PDB entry 8VXL | X-ray diffraction, 2.24 A resolution | chains A and B

== Chain A (and B) ==
Protein: HTH-type transcriptional regulatory protein GabR
Organism: Bacillus subtilis
Notes: chain B of this document is another copy of the same molecule, construct and numbering; everything in this record applies to it too
Reference sequence: P94426 (GABR_BACSU); residues 104-479 here = UniProt positions 104-479
Amino-acid sequence (383 residues; numbered 103 to 485; the number before each row is that of its first residue):
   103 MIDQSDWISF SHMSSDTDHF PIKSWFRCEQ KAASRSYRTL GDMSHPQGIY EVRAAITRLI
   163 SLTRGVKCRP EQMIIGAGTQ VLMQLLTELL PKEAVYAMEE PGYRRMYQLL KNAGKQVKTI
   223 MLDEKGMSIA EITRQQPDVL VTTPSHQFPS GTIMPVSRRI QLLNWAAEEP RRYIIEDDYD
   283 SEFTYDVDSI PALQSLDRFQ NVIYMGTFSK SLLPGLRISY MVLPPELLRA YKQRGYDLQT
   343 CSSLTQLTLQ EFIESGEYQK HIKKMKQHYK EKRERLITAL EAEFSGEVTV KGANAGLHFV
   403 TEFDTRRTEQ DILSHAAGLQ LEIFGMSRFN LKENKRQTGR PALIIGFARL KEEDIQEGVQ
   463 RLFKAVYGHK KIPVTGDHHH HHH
Disordered / not traced: 103-106, 435-439, 475-485 (chain B: 435-439, 472-485)
Construct notes: initiating methionine (103); expression tag (480-485)
UniProt features mapped onto this chain:
  - modified residue: Lys312 (N6-(pyridoxal phosphate)lysine)
Ligand contacts: A1AEJ ((4S)-4-[(E)-({3-hydroxy-2-methyl-5-[(E)-2-(1H-tetrazol-5-yl)ethenyl]pyridin-4-yl}methylidene)amino]-5-phenoxypentanoic acid): His114, Met115, Ser116, Ser117, Gly180, Thr181, Tyr205, Arg207, Thr245, Phe250, Asp279, Tyr281, Thr309, Ser311, Lys312, Pro316, Arg319, Ser321, Arg430, Phe431

== Interface between chain A and chain B ==
Contacting residue pairs (68; chain A residue first):
  Met115(A) - Met145(B)  hydrophobic
  Ser116(A) - Gly143(B)
  Ser117(A) - Gly143(B)  hydrogen bond (backbone-backbone)
  Thr119(A) - Tyr139(B)  hydrogen bond (backbone-side chain)
  Thr119(A) - Gly143(B)
  Phe122(A) - Tyr139(B)  hydrogen bond (backbone-side chain)
  Ile124(A) - Tyr139(B)  hydrophobic
  Phe128(A) - Glu131(B)
  Phe128(A) - Gln132(B)
  Phe128(A) - Leu346(B)  hydrophobic
  Glu131(A) - Phe128(B)
  Glu131(A) - Glu131(B)
  Gln132(A) - Phe128(B)
  Ala135(A) - Phe128(B)  hydrophobic
  Tyr139(A) - Thr119(B)  hydrogen bond (side chain-backbone)
  Tyr139(A) - Phe122(B)
  Tyr139(A) - Ile124(B)  hydrophobic
  Leu142(A) - Pro316(B)
  Leu142(A) - Gly317(B)
  Gly143(A) - Pro316(B)
  Gly143(A) - Gly317(B)
  Ala179(A) - Thr342(B)
  Gln182(A) - Tyr338(B)
  Gln182(A) - Asp339(B)
  Gln182(A) - Leu340(B)  hydrogen bond (side chain-backbone)
  Val183(A) - Thr342(B)
  Gln186(A) - Gln186(B)
  Gln186(A) - Glu190(B)
  Glu190(A) - Gln186(B)
  Tyr205(A) - Leu340(B)
  Arg207(A) - Gly337(B)
  Arg207(A) - Tyr338(B)
  Arg207(A) - Leu340(B)
  Gln210(A) - Arg336(B)  hydrogen bond (side chain-backbone)
  Gln210(A) - Gly337(B)
  Gln210(A) - Tyr338(B)
  Leu211(A) - Tyr338(B)  hydrophobic
  Asn214(A) - Arg336(B)
  Asn214(A) - Tyr338(B)  hydrogen bond
  Leu315(A) - Leu142(B)
  Leu315(A) - Gly143(B)
  Pro316(A) - Leu142(B)
  Pro316(A) - Gly143(B)
  Pro316(A) - Asp144(B)
  Gly317(A) - Leu142(B)  hydrogen bond (backbone-backbone)
  Gly317(A) - Ser344(B)
  Gly317(A) - Ser345(B)  hydrogen bond (backbone-backbone)
  Leu318(A) - Ser344(B)
  Arg319(A) - Leu340(B)
  Arg319(A) - Gln341(B)  hydrogen bond (side chain-backbone)
  Arg336(A) - Asn214(B)  hydrogen bond
  Gly337(A) - Gln210(B)
  Tyr338(A) - Gln182(B)
  Tyr338(A) - Arg207(B)  hydrogen bond (backbone-side chain)
  Tyr338(A) - Gln210(B)
  Tyr338(A) - Leu211(B)  hydrophobic
  Tyr338(A) - Asn214(B)  hydrogen bond
  Asp339(A) - Gln182(B)
  Asp339(A) - Arg207(B)
  Leu340(A) - Gln182(B)
  Leu340(A) - Arg207(B)
  Leu340(A) - Arg319(B)
  Thr342(A) - Ala179(B)
  Ser344(A) - Gly317(B)
  Ser344(A) - Leu318(B)
  Ser345(A) - Gly317(B)  hydrogen bond (backbone-backbone)
  Leu346(A) - Phe128(B)  hydrophobic
  Arg451(A) - Asp144(B)  salt bridge
Also at the interface, not in a pair above, chain A (40 interface residues in all): Arg140, Gln341
Also at the interface, not in a pair above, chain B (38 interface residues in all): Ala135, Arg140, Val183, Tyr205, Leu315

== Overview ==
The interface between chain A and chain B involves 40 residues on one side and 38 on the other, with 14
hydrogen bonds and 1 salt bridge. Polar pairs include Arg451(A)-Asp144(B), Thr119(A)-Tyr139(B) and
Phe122(A)-Tyr139(B). Chain A binds compound A1AEJ.
Both chains are HTH-type transcriptional regulatory protein GabR (Bacillus subtilis). Entry 8VXL (Crystal
Structure of the External Aldimine Complex of Pyridoxal-5'-Tetrazole and (S)-4-amino-5-phenoxypentanoate with
the Bacillus subtilis GabR ...) was determined by X-ray diffraction together with 8VXK from the same study.
